3FVZ - chain A; structure by X-ray diffraction, 2.35 A resolution.

== Chain A ==
Name: Peptidyl-glycine alpha-amidating monooxygenase
Source organism: Rattus norvegicus
Notes: EC 4.3.2.5; fragment: Peptidyl-alpha-hydroxyglycine alpha-Amidating Lyase catalytic core
UniProtKB: P14925 (AMD_RAT); numbering as in UniProt (aligned over 498-820)
Amino-acid sequence (329 residues; each row starts with the number of its first residue):
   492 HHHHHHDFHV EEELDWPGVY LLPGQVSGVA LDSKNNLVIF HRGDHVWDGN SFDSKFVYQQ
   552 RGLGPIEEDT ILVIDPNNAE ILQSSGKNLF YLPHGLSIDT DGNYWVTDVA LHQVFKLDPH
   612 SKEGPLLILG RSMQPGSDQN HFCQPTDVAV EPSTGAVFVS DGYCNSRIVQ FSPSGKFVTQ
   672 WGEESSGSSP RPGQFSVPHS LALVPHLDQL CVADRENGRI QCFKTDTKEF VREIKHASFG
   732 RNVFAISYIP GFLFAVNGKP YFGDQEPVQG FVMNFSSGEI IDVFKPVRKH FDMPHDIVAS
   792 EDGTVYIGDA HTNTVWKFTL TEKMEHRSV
Differences from the reference sequence: expression tag (492-497)
Disulfide bonds: Cys634-Cys655
Metal / ion sites: Fe ion: His492, His493, Asp498; Ca2+: Val520, Leu587, Asp787 (together with glycerol); Zn2+: His585, His690, His786 (together with acetate ion)
Curated features (UniProtKB/Swiss-Prot):
  - binding site (Ca(2+)): Val520, Leu587, Asp787
  - binding site (a protein): Arg533, Tyr654, Arg706
  - binding site (Zn(2+)): His585, His690, His786
  - glycosylation: Asn765 (N-linked (GlcNAc...) asparagine)
What the authors report for this chain:
  - Zn2+ coordination: His585, His690, His786
  - Ca2+ coordination: Val520, Leu587, Asp787
  - catalytic residues: Tyr654, Arg706
  - mutagenesis - Y654F: abolished catalytic activity (citing earlier work)
  - contacts within the chain: Tyr654-Arg706 (hydrogen bond), Arg706-Glu707
  - mutagenesis - R533A (50-fold), R533Q (50-fold), R706A, R706Q, M784A (2-fold), M784Q (2-fold): decreased catalytic activity
  - mutagenesis - D787A (2-fold): unchanged catalytic activity
  - specificity-determining residues: Met784 (proposed by the authors, not directly observed)

== Overview ==
The Zn2+ site is built by His585, His690 and His786. Val520, Leu587 and Asp787 form the Ca2+ site. UniProt
lists 3 Ca2+-binding residues, 3 protein-binding residues and 3 Zn2+-binding residues. The paper reports
catalytic residues Tyr654 and Arg706; R533A, R533Q and R706A, among others, reduce catalytic activity; 8
substitutions were tested in all.
Chain A is Peptidyl-glycine alpha-amidating monooxygenase (Rattus norvegicus); the structure, Structure of
Peptidyl-alpha-hydroxyglycine alpha-Amidating Lyase (PAL), was determined by X-ray diffraction, deposited
together with 3FW0.
